PDB entry 1GQ6 | X-ray diffraction, 1.75 A resolution | chains A and C of the 3 polymer chains in the assembly

Chain A (and C):
Name: Proclavaminate amidino hydrolase
Organism: Streptomyces clavuligerus
Notes: EC 3.5.3.11; chain C of this document is another copy of the same molecule, construct and numbering; everything in this record applies to it too
Reference sequence: P37819 (SPEB_STRCL); numbering as in UniProt (aligned over 1-313)
Chain sequence (313 residues; each row starts with the number of its first residue):
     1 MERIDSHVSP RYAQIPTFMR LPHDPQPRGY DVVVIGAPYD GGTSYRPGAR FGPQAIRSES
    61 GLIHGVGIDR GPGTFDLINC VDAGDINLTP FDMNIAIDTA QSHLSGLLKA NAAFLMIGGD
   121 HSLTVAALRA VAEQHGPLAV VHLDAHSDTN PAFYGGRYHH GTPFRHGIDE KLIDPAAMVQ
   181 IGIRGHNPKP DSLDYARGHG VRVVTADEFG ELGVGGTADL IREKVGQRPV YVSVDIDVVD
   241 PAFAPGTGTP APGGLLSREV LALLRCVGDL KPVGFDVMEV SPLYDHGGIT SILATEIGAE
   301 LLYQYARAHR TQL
Disordered / not traced: 1-8, 187-192, 310-313 (chain C: 1-8, 70-72, 187-192, 310-313)
Metal / ion sites: Mn2+ site 1: His-121, Asp-144, Asp-148, Asp-235; Mn2+ site 2: Asp-144, His-146, Asp-235, Asp-237

How chain A and chain C interact:
Residue-residue contacts (45):
  Ser-44(A) / Arg-11(C)  hydrogen bond
  Ser-44(A) / Tyr-12(C)
  Tyr-45(A) / Arg-11(C)
  Tyr-45(A) / Tyr-12(C)
  Tyr-45(A) / Ser-58(C)
  Tyr-45(A) / Glu-59(C)
  Tyr-45(A) / Leu-62(C)  hydrophobic
  Arg-46(A) / Glu-59(C)  salt bridge
  Arg-46(A) / Gly-287(C)  hydrogen bond (side chain-backbone)
  Arg-46(A) / Ile-292(C)
  Ile-183(A) / Ile-68(C)  hydrophobic
  Arg-184(A) / Ile-68(C)
  Gly-185(A) / Val-66(C)
  Gly-185(A) / Gly-67(C)
  Gly-185(A) / Ile-68(C)
  His-186(A) / Ile-63(C)
  His-186(A) / His-64(C)  hydrogen bond (side chain-backbone)
  His-186(A) / Val-66(C)  hydrogen bond (side chain-backbone)
  His-186(A) / Gly-67(C)
  His-186(A) / Glu-296(C)  salt bridge
  Leu-193(A) / Asp-69(C)
  Arg-197(A) / Asp-69(C)  salt bridge
  Thr-205(A) / Ile-68(C)
  Asp-240(A) / Phe-243(C)
  Asp-240(A) / Ser-257(C)
  Pro-241(A) / Ile-289(C)  hydrophobic
  Ala-242(A) / Ala-242(C)
  Ala-242(A) / Phe-243(C)  hydrophobic
  Ala-242(A) / Ile-289(C)  hydrophobic
  Pro-245(A) / Ile-289(C)  hydrophobic
  Thr-249(A) / Arg-11(C)
  Thr-249(A) / Leu-62(C)
  Pro-250(A) / Leu-62(C)
  Pro-250(A) / Ile-292(C)  hydrophobic
  Pro-252(A) / Ile-292(C)  hydrophobic
  Pro-252(A) / Leu-293(C)  hydrophobic
  Pro-252(A) / Glu-296(C)
  Gly-253(A) / Ser-257(C)
  Gly-253(A) / Arg-258(C)
  Gly-254(A) / Arg-258(C)
  Leu-255(A) / Arg-258(C)
  Leu-256(A) / Arg-258(C)
  Glu-259(A) / Arg-258(C)  salt bridge
  Tyr-284(A) / Gly-287(C)
  His-286(A) / His-286(C)
Other interface residues (no listed pair), chain A (25 interface residues in all): Phe-243
Other interface residues (no listed pair), chain C (25 interface residues in all): Gly-65, Leu-256, Leu-261, Gly-288

Overview:
The chain A/chain C interface involves 25 residues from each chain, with 4 hydrogen bonds and 4 salt bridges.
Polar contacts include Arg-46(A)/Glu-59(C), His-186(A)/Glu-296(C) and Arg-197(A)/Asp-69(C). His-121(A),
Asp-144(A), Asp-148(A) and Asp-235(A) coordinate Mn2+ site 1. Asp-144(A), His-146(A), Asp-235(A) and
Asp-237(A) form the Mn2+ site 2.
Chain A and chain C are both Proclavaminate amidino hydrolase (Streptomyces clavuligerus); the structure,
Proclavaminate amidino hydrolase from streptomyces clavuligerus, was determined by X-ray diffraction together
with 1GQ7 from the same study.
